Entry 8UC7 (electron microscopy, 2.90 A resolution); this record covers chains D and B of the 4 polymer chains in the assembly.

== Chain D (and B) ==
Protein: Potassium/sodium hyperpolarization-activated cyclic nucleotide-gated channel 1
Source organism: Homo sapiens
Notes: chain B of this document is another copy of the same molecule, construct and numbering; everything in this record applies to it too
UniProtKB: O60741 (HCN1_HUMAN); the construct lacks a stretch of the UniProt sequence, so the offset changes along the chain: 1-635 = UniProt 1-635; 636-660 = UniProt 866-890
Amino-acid sequence (660 residues; each row starts with the number of its first residue):
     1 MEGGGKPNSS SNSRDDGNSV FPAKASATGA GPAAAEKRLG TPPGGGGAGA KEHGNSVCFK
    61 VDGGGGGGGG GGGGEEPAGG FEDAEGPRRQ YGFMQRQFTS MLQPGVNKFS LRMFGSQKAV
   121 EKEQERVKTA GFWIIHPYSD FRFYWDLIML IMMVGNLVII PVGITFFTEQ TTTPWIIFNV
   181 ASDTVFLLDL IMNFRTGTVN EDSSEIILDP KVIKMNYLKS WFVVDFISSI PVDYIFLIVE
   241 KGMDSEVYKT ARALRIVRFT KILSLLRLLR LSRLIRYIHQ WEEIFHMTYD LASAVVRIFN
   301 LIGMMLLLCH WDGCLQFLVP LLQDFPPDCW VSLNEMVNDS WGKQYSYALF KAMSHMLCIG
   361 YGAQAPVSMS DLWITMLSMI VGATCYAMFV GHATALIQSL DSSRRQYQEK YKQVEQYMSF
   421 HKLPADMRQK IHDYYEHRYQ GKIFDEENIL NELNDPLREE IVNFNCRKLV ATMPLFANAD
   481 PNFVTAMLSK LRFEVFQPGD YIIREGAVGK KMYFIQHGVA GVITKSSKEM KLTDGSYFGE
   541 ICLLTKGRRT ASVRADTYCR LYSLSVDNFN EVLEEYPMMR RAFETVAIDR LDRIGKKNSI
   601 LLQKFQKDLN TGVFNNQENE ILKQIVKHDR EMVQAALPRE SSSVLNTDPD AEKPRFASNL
Unresolved in the structure: 1-93, 243-251, 587-660
Swiss-Prot annotation at these positions:
  - motif: Cys358 to Gly362 (Selectivity filter)
  - binding site (3',5'-cyclic AMP): Gly539, Glu540, Cys542, Arg549, Thr550, Arg590, Arg593
  - glycosylation: Asn338 (N-linked (GlcNAc...) asparagine)
Small-molecule neighbours:
  - 2,6-bis(1-methylethyl)phenol (PFL), molecule 1: Ile302, Met305, Leu306, Cys309, Met353, Met356, Leu357, Tyr386, Phe389
  - 2,6-bis(1-methylethyl)phenol (PFL), molecule 2: Ile380, Ala383, Thr384
From the paper describing this entry:
  - binding site for 2,6-bis(1-methylethyl)phenol: Met305, Thr384, Phe389
  - binding site for 2,6-bis(1-methylethyl)phenol: Met356, Ile380 (from molecular simulation)
  - mutagenesis - M305L: unchanged localization

== Chain D / chain B interface ==
Contacting residue pairs (12; chain D residue first):
  Glu201(D) with Arg428(B), hydrogen bond (backbone-side chain)
  Asp202(D) with Leu423(B); Pro424(B); Ala425(B), hydrogen bond (side chain-backbone); Arg428(B), hydrogen bond (backbone-side chain)
  Ser203(D) with Arg428(B)
  Leu423(D) with Asp202(B)
  Pro424(D) with Asp202(B)
  Ala425(D) with Asp202(B), hydrogen bond (backbone-side chain)
  Arg428(D) with Glu201(B), hydrogen bond (side chain-backbone); Asp202(B), hydrogen bond (side chain-backbone); Ser203(B)
Also at the interface, not in a pair above, chain D (10 interface residues in all): Gln398, Ser419, Lys422
Also at the interface, not in a pair above, chain B (10 interface residues in all): Gln398, Ser419, Lys422

== Overview ==
Chain D and chain B each contribute 10 residues to their interface, with 6 hydrogen bonds. Polar contacts
include Glu201(D)-Arg428(B), Asp202(D)-Ala425(B) and Asp202(D)-Arg428(B). Chain D binds
2,6-bis(1-methylethyl)phenol. The paper reports a binding site for 2,6-bis(1-methylethyl)phenol at Met305(D),
Thr384(D) and Phe389(D) among others; M305L of chain D leaves localization unchanged.
Chain D and chain B are both Potassium/sodium hyperpolarization-activated cyclic nucleotide-gated channel 1
(Homo sapiens); the structure, HCN1 complex with propofol, was determined by electron microscopy, deposited
together with 8UC8, 9BC6 and 9BC7.
